4NQV - chains A and B of the 3 polymer chains in the assembly; structure by X-ray diffraction, 2.39 A resolution.

[Chain A]
Name: HLA class I histocompatibility antigen, A-1 alpha chain
From: Homo sapiens
UniProt: P30443 (1A01_HUMAN); residues 1-274 here correspond to UniProt positions 25-298 (UniProt number = residue number + 24)
Sequence (274 residues; row label = number of the first residue in the row):
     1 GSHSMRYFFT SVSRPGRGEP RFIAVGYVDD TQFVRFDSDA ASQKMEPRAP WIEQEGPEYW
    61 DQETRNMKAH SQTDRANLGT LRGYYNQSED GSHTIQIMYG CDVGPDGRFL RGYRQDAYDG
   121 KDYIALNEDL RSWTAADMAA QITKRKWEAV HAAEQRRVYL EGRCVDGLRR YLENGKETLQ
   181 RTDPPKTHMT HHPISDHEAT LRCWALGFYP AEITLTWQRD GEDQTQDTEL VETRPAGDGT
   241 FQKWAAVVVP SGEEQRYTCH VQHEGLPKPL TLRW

[Chain B]
Name: Beta-2-microglobulin
From: Homo sapiens
UniProt: P61769 (B2MG_HUMAN); residues 1-99 here correspond to UniProt positions 21-119 (UniProt number = residue number + 20)
Sequence (100 residues; row label = number of the first residue in the row; numbering starts at 0):
     0 MIQRTPKIQV YSRHPAENGK SNFLNCYVSG FHPSDIEVDL LKNGERIEKV EHSDLSFSKD
    60 WSFYLLYYTE FTPTEKDEYA CRVNHVTLSQ PKIVKWDRDM
Differences from the reference sequence: expression tag (0)
Curated features (UniProtKB/Swiss-Prot):
  - modified residue: Gln2 (Pyrrolidone carboxylic acid)
  - glycosylation: Ile1 (N-linked (Glc) (glycation) isoleucine), Lys19 (N-linked (Glc) (glycation) lysine), Lys41 (N-linked (Glc) (glycation) lysine), Lys48 (N-linked (Glc) (glycation) lysine), Lys58 (N-linked (Glc) (glycation) lysine), Lys91 (N-linked (Glc) (glycation) lysine), Lys94 (N-linked (Glc) (glycation) lysine)

[Interface between chain A and chain B]
Pairs across the interface (50):
  Phe8(A) - Ser55(B)
  Phe8(A) - Phe56(B)  hydrophobic
  Phe9(A) - Phe56(B)
  Thr10(A) - Phe56(B)
  Thr10(A) - Phe62(B)
  Val12(A) - Ser33(B)
  Ile23(A) - Leu54(B)  hydrophobic
  Val25(A) - Asp53(B)
  Val25(A) - Leu54(B)
  Val25(A) - Ser55(B)
  Tyr27(A) - Ser55(B)
  Tyr27(A) - Tyr63(B)  hydrogen bond
  Gln32(A) - Asp53(B)  hydrogen bond
  Arg35(A) - Asp53(B)  salt bridge
  Arg48(A) - Asp53(B)
  Gln96(A) - His31(B)  hydrogen bond
  Gln96(A) - Phe56(B)
  Gln96(A) - Trp60(B)  hydrogen bond (side chain-backbone)
  Gln96(A) - Phe62(B)
  Ile97(A) - Phe56(B)
  Gln115(A) - Trp60(B)
  Asp116(A) - Trp60(B)
  Ala117(A) - Trp60(B)  hydrophobic
  Asp119(A) - Met0(B)
  Asp119(A) - His31(B)
  Gly120(A) - Arg3(B)  hydrogen bond (backbone-side chain)
  Gly120(A) - His31(B)  hydrogen bond (backbone-side chain)
  Gly120(A) - Trp60(B)
  Asp122(A) - Trp60(B)  hydrogen bond
  Thr190(A) - Met99(B)  hydrogen bond (side chain-backbone)
  Arg202(A) - Met99(B)  hydrogen bond (side chain-backbone)
  Trp204(A) - Met99(B)  hydrogen bond (side chain-backbone)
  Val231(A) - Gln8(B)
  Glu232(A) - Gln8(B)  hydrogen bond (backbone-side chain)
  Glu232(A) - Tyr26(B)
  Glu232(A) - Ser28(B)  hydrogen bond
  Thr233(A) - Tyr26(B)
  Arg234(A) - Gln8(B)  hydrogen bond
  Arg234(A) - Tyr10(B)
  Pro235(A) - Tyr10(B)  hydrogen bond (backbone-side chain)
  Pro235(A) - Asn24(B)
  Pro235(A) - Tyr26(B)
  Pro235(A) - Leu65(B)
  Ala236(A) - Arg12(B)
  Ala236(A) - Asn24(B)  hydrogen bond (backbone-side chain)
  Gly237(A) - Arg12(B)
  Gly237(A) - Leu65(B)
  Gln242(A) - Tyr10(B)
  Gln242(A) - Ser11(B)  hydrogen bond (side chain-backbone)
  Gln242(A) - Arg12(B)  hydrogen bond (side chain-backbone)
Interface residues without a listed pair, chain A (34 interface residues in all): Thr94, Met98, Leu206, Asp238, Trp244
Interface residues without a listed pair, chain B (25 interface residues in all): Ile1, His13, Pro14, Asp59, Arg97

[Summary]
Chain A and chain B form an interface of 34 and 25 residues respectively, with 17 hydrogen bonds and 1 salt
bridge. Among the polar pairs are Arg35(A)-Asp53(B), Tyr27(A)-Tyr63(B) and Gln32(A)-Asp53(B).
Chain A is HLA class I histocompatibility antigen, A-1 alpha chain and chain B is Beta-2-microglobulin, both
from Homo sapiens; the structure, Crystal Structure of HLA A*0101 in complex with NP44, an 9-mer influenza
epitope, was determined by X-ray diffraction together with 4NQX from the same study.
